2MB0 - chains B and A; structure by solution NMR.

== Chain B ==
Molecule: RNA-binding motif protein, X chromosome
Organism: Homo sapiens
Reference sequence: P38159 (RBMX_HUMAN); residues 1-95 here = UniProt positions 1-95
Sequence (95 residues; numbered 1 to 95; the number before each row is that of its first residue):
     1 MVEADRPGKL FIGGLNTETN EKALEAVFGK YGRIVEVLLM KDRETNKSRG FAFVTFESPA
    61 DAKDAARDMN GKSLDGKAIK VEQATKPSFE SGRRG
From the paper describing this entry:
  - binding site for the 6-nt RNA strand (chain A): Lys9, Phe11, Arg49, Phe51, Phe53, Lys80, Glu82, Thr85, Pro87, Ser88, Phe89
  - specificity-determining residues: Lys9, Lys80, Glu82 (proposed by the authors, not directly observed)
  - mutagenesis - K80A, F89A: decreased binding to the 6-nt RNA strand (chain A)

== Chain A ==
Molecule: 6-nt RNA strand
Sequence (6 nucleotides; numbered 96 to 101; the number before each row is that of its first residue):
    96 AUCAAA

== Interface between chain B and chain A ==
Contacting residue pairs (31):
  Asp5(B) - A100(A)  base contact
  Lys9(B) - A100(A)  base contact
  Phe11(B) - C98(A)  sugar contact
  Phe11(B) - A99(A)  base contact
  Gly14(B) - C98(A)  phosphate contact
  Leu38(B) - A100(A)  base contact
  Met40(B) - A100(A)  phosphate contact
  Met40(B) - A101(A)  phosphate contact
  Arg49(B) - A100(A)  phosphate contact
  Arg49(B) - A101(A)  phosphate contact
  Phe51(B) - A99(A)  sugar contact
  Phe51(B) - A100(A)  phosphate contact
  Phe53(B) - A99(A)  base contact
  Phe53(B) - A100(A)  base contact
  Gly71(B) - U97(A)  base contact
  Ala78(B) - U97(A)  sugar contact
  Ile79(B) - U97(A)  base contact
  Lys80(B) - U97(A)  sugar contact
  Lys80(B) - C98(A)  base contact
  Lys80(B) - A99(A)  base contact
  Glu82(B) - A99(A)  base contact
  Gln83(B) - A99(A)  base contact
  Thr85(B) - A99(A)  base contact
  Thr85(B) - A100(A)  base contact
  Lys86(B) - A99(A)  sugar contact
  Lys86(B) - A100(A)  base contact
  Pro87(B) - A99(A)  sugar contact
  Pro87(B) - A100(A)  base contact
  Ser88(B) - A100(A)  phosphate contact
  Phe89(B) - A100(A)  phosphate contact
  Phe89(B) - A101(A)  sugar contact
Other interface residues (no listed pair), chain B (23 interface residues in all): Gly13, Lys41, Ala84

== Summary ==
23 residues of chain B face 5 of chain A across their interface. From the paper: a binding site for the 6-nt
RNA strand (chain A) at Lys9(B), Phe11(B) and Arg49(B) among others; K80A and F89A of chain B reduce binding
to the 6-nt RNA strand (chain A).
Chain B is RNA-binding motif protein, X chromosome (Homo sapiens) and chain A is a 6-nt RNA strand; the
structure, Solution structure of hnRNP G RRM in complex with the RNA 5'-AUCAAA-3', was determined by solution
NMR.
